1LTG - chains A and C of the 7 polymer chains in the assembly; structure by X-ray diffraction, 2.40 A resolution.

== Chain A ==
Name: Heat-labile enterotoxin
Organism: Escherichia coli
Notes: engineered mutation(s): ARG A 7 LYS
UniProtKB: P06717 (ELAP_ECOLI); residues 1-191 here correspond to UniProt positions 19-209 (UniProt number = residue number + 18)
Sequence (191 residues; row label = number of the first residue in the row):
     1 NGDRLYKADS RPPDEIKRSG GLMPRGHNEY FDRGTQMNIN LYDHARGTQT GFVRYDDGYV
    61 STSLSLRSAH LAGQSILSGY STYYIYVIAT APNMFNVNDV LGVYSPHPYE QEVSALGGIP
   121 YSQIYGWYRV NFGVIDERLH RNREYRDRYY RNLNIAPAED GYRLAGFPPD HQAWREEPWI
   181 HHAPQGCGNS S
Unresolved in the structure: 1-3, 47-56, 189-191
Differences from the reference sequence: conflict K7 (Arg25 in P06717)
Swiss-Prot annotation at these positions:
  - active site: E112

== Chain C ==
Name: Heat-labile enterotoxin
Organism: Escherichia coli
Notes: engineered mutation(s): ARG A 7 LYS
UniProtKB: P06717 (ELAP_ECOLI); residues 192-240 here correspond to UniProt positions 210-258 (UniProt number = residue number + 18)
Sequence (49 residues; numbered 192 to 240; the number before each row is that of its first residue):
   192 RTITGDTCNE ETQNLSTIYL REYQSKVKRQ IFSDYQSEVD IYNRIRDEL
Unresolved in the structure: 192-195, 237-240

== How chain A and chain C interact ==
Residue-residue contacts (47; chain A residue first):
  H27(A) - Q215(C)
  Y30(A) - Y214(C)
  Y30(A) - Q215(C)
  F31(A) - Q215(C)
  F31(A) - V218(C)  hydrophobic
  F31(A) - K219(C)
  R33(A) - R212(C)
  R33(A) - Q215(C)
  R33(A) - K219(C)
  M37(A) - Q204(C)  hydrogen bond (backbone-side chain)
  N38(A) - Q204(C)  hydrogen bond
  I39(A) - Q204(C)  hydrogen bond (backbone-side chain)
  I39(A) - S207(C)
  I39(A) - T208(C)
  N40(A) - T203(C)
  A91(A) - Y214(C)
  P92(A) - Y210(C)  hydrogen bond (backbone-side chain)
  N93(A) - Y214(C)  hydrogen bond
  F95(A) - Y210(C)
  L116(A) - Y210(C)  hydrophobic
  L116(A) - L211(C)
  G117(A) - L211(C)
  Q123(A) - Y214(C)  hydrogen bond
  R146(A) - Q221(C)  hydrogen bond (side chain-backbone)
  R146(A) - I222(C)
  R146(A) - D225(C)  salt bridge
  Y149(A) - K217(C)
  Y149(A) - Q221(C)
  Y150(A) - Y214(C)  hydrogen bond
  A156(A) - Y210(C)
  R163(A) - L206(C)  hydrogen bond (side chain-backbone)
  R163(A) - Y210(C)
  L164(A) - L206(C)  hydrophobic
  L164(A) - S207(C)
  G166(A) - T203(C)
  F167(A) - C199(C)
  P169(A) - G196(C)
  P169(A) - C199(C)  hydrophobic
  W174(A) - C199(C)
  P184(A) - E202(C)
  P184(A) - L206(C)  hydrophobic
  Q185(A) - T198(C)
  Q185(A) - C199(C)  hydrogen bond (backbone-backbone)
  Q185(A) - E202(C)
  G186(A) - G196(C)  hydrogen bond (backbone-backbone)
  G186(A) - C199(C)
  C187(A) - C199(C)  disulfide
Also at the interface, not in a pair above, chain A (32 interface residues in all): P120, S122, P168
Disulfides between the chains: C187(A)-C199(C)

== Summary ==
32 residues of chain A face 20 of chain C across their interface; the contacts include 1 disulfide bond, 11
hydrogen bonds and 1 salt bridge. Polar pairs include R146(A)-D225(C), M37(A)-Q204(C) and N38(A)-Q204(C).
Curated annotation (UniProt) lists active-site residue E112(A) on chain A.
Here chain A is Heat-labile enterotoxin and chain C is Heat-labile enterotoxin, both from Escherichia coli.
Entry 1LTG (The ARG7LYS mutant of heat-labile enterotoxin exhibits great flexibility of active site loop 47-56
of the ...) was determined by X-ray diffraction.
